8OZI - chains A and G of the 16 polymer chains in the assembly; structure by electron microscopy, 3.22 A resolution.

# Chain A (and G)
Name: TIR domain-containing protein
Source organism: Maribacter polysiphoniae
Notes: chain G of this document is another copy of the same molecule, construct and numbering; everything in this record applies to it too
Reference sequence: A0A316E683 (A0A316E683_9FLAO); numbering as in UniProt (aligned over 1-452)
Amino-acid sequence (452 residues; row label = number of the first residue in the row):
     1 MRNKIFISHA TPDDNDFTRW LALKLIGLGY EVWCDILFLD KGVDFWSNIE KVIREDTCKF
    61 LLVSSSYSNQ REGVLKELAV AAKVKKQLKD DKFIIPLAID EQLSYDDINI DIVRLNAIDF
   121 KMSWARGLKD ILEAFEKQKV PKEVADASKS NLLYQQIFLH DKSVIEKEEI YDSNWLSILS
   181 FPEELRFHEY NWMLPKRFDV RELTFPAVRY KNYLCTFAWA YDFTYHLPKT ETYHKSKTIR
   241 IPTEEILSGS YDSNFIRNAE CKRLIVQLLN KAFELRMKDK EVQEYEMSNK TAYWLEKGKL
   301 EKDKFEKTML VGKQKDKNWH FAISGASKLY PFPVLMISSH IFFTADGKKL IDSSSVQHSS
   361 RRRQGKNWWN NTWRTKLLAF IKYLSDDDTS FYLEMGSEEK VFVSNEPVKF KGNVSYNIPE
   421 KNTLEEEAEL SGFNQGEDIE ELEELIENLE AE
Disordered / not traced: 419-452
Small-molecule neighbours: NAD (nicotinamide-adenine-dinucleotide): Y105, I108, V113, L115, N116, A117
From the paper describing this entry:
  - binding site for NAD: F45, E77, Y105
  - catalytic residues: E77 (citing earlier work)

# Chain A / chain G interface
Contacting residue pairs (19; chain A residue first):
  K86(A) - E72(G)
  D106(A) - R54(G)  hydrogen bond (backbone-side chain)
  D106(A) - K83(G)
  D106(A) - K86(G)  salt bridge
  D107(A) - R54(G)
  I108(A) - E50(G)
  I108(A) - R54(G)  hydrogen bond (backbone-side chain)
  N109(A) - E50(G)
  I110(A) - W46(G)  hydrophobic
  I110(A) - E50(G)  hydrogen bond (backbone-side chain)
  I110(A) - K76(G)
  I110(A) - V80(G)  hydrophobic
  D111(A) - K76(G)  salt bridge
  V113(A) - A79(G)  hydrophobic
  V113(A) - V80(G)  hydrophobic
  V113(A) - K83(G)
  R114(A) - L75(G)
  R114(A) - K76(G)
  R114(A) - A79(G)
Interface residues without a listed pair, chain A (11 interface residues in all): Q70, Y105
Interface residues without a listed pair, chain G (13 interface residues in all): I49, E77, D111

# In short
11 residues of chain A and 13 residues of chain G are in contact, with 3 hydrogen bonds and 2 salt bridges.
Polar pairs include D106(A)-K86(G), D111(A)-K76(G) and D106(A)-R54(G). Chain A binds NAD. From the paper: the
catalytic residue E77(A); a binding site for NAD at F45(A), E77(A) and Y105(A).
Chain A and chain G are both TIR domain-containing protein (Maribacter polysiphoniae); the structure, cryoEM
structure of SPARTA complex pre-NAD cleavage, was determined by electron microscopy, deposited together with
8OZ6, 8OZC, 8OZD, 8OZE, 8OZF and 8OZG.
